PDB entry 7R5S | electron microscopy, 2.83 A resolution | chains L and N of the 17 polymer chains in the assembly

[Chain L]
Protein: Centromere protein L
Organism: Homo sapiens
Reference sequence: Q8N0S6 (CENPL_HUMAN); numbering as in UniProt (aligned over 1-344)
Sequence (344 residues; row label = number of the first residue in the row):
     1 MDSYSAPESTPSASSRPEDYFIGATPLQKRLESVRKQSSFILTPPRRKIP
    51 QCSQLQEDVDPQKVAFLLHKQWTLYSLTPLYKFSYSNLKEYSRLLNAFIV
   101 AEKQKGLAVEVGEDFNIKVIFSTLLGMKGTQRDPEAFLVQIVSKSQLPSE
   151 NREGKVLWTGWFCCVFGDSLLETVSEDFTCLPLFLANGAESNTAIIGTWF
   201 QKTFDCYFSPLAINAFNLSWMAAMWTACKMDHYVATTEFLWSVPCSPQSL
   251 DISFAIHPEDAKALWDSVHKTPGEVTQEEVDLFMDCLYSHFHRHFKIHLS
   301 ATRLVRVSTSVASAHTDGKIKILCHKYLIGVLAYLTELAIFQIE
Unresolved in the structure: 1-25, 146-152
UniProt features mapped onto this chain:
  - modified residue: Ser39 (Phosphoserine), Thr43 (Phosphothreonine), Ser53 (Phosphoserine)

[Chain N]
Protein: Centromere protein N
Organism: Homo sapiens
Reference sequence: Q96H22 (CENPN_HUMAN); residue numbers follow UniProt; this construct covers 1-339
Sequence (339 residues; numbered 1 to 339; the number before each row is that of its first residue):
     1 MDETVAEFIKRTILKIPMNELTTILKAWDFLSENQLQTVNFRQRKESVVQ
    51 HLIHLCEEKRASISDAALLDIIYMQFHQHQKVWEVFQMSKGPGEDVDLFD
   101 MKQFKNSFKKILQRALKNVTVSFRETEENAVWIRIAWGTQYTKPNQYKPT
   151 YVVYYSQTPYAFTSSSMLRRNTPLLGQALTIASKHHQIVKMDLRSRYLDS
   201 LKAIVFKQYNQTFETHNSTTPLQERSLGLDINMDSRIIHENIVEKERVQR
   251 ITQETFGDYPQPQLEFAQYKLETKFKSGLNGSILAEREEPLRCLIKFSSP
   301 HLLEALKSLAPAGIADAPLSPLLTCIPNKRMNYFKIRDK
Unresolved in the structure: 1, 218-232, 278-281, 339
UniProt features mapped onto this chain:
  - modified residue (Phosphoserine): Ser226, Ser235, Ser282
  - mutagenesis: Arg11 (R11A: Decreases the binding to centromeres), Arg196 (R196A: Decreases the binding to centromeres)

[Interface between chain L and chain N]
Residue-residue contacts - 52 pairs, chain L then chain N:
  Val243(L) - Leu309(N)  hydrophobic
  Val243(L) - Ile314(N)  hydrophobic
  Pro244(L) - Ile314(N)
  Gln248(L) - Glu304(N)
  Gln248(L) - Ala305(N)
  Gln248(L) - Ser308(N)
  Ser249(L) - Ser299(N)  hydrogen bond (backbone-side chain)
  Ser249(L) - Pro300(N)
  Ser249(L) - Ala305(N)
  Leu250(L) - Ser298(N)
  Leu250(L) - Ser299(N)
  Leu250(L) - Leu302(N)  hydrophobic
  Leu250(L) - Leu306(N)  hydrophobic
  Asp251(L) - Lys296(N)
  Asp251(L) - Phe297(N)
  Asp251(L) - Ser298(N)  hydrogen bond (backbone-backbone)
  Ile252(L) - Lys296(N)
  Ile252(L) - Phe297(N)  hydrophobic
  Ser253(L) - Ile295(N)
  Ser253(L) - Lys296(N)  hydrogen bond (backbone-backbone)
  Ala255(L) - Cys293(N)
  Ala255(L) - Leu294(N)  hydrogen bond (backbone-backbone)
  Ile256(L) - Arg292(N)
  His257(L) - Arg292(N)
  Asp260(L) - Arg287(N)  salt bridge
  Asp260(L) - Leu291(N)
  Asp260(L) - Arg292(N)  salt bridge
  Ala263(L) - Arg287(N)
  Leu264(L) - Leu284(N)  hydrophobic
  Ser267(L) - Ile283(N)
  Ser267(L) - Leu284(N)
  Cys286(L) - Phe275(N)
  His290(L) - Phe275(N)
  His290(L) - Leu291(N)
  Phe291(L) - Ile295(N)  hydrophobic
  His292(L) - Asp316(N)  salt bridge
  Arg293(L) - Thr273(N)
  Arg293(L) - Lys274(N)  hydrogen bond (side chain-backbone)
  Arg293(L) - Lys276(N)
  His294(L) - Thr273(N)  hydrogen bond
  His294(L) - Ser320(N)  hydrogen bond (backbone-side chain)
  Phe295(L) - Tyr269(N)  hydrophobic
  Phe295(L) - Ile295(N)  hydrophobic
  Phe295(L) - Phe297(N)  hydrophobic
  Phe295(L) - Ser320(N)
  Phe295(L) - Leu323(N)  hydrophobic
  Lys296(L) - Ala315(N)
  Lys296(L) - Asp316(N)  hydrogen bond (backbone-backbone)
  Ile297(L) - Ile314(N)
  Ile297(L) - Leu323(N)  hydrophobic
  His298(L) - Ile314(N)  hydrogen bond (backbone-backbone)
  His298(L) - Asp316(N)  salt bridge
Also at the interface, not in a pair above, chain L (29 interface residues in all): Phe254, Val268, Ser289, Ala301
Also at the interface, not in a pair above, chain N (35 interface residues in all): Leu271, Ser277, Pro290, Pro318, Leu319, Leu322

[Summary]
29 residues of chain L face 35 of chain N across their interface; the contacts include 9 hydrogen bonds and 4
salt bridges. Polar contacts include Asp260(L)-Arg287(N), Asp260(L)-Arg292(N) and His292(L)-Asp316(N). From
UniProt: 2 mutagenesis sites on chain N.
Here chain L is Centromere protein L and chain N is Centromere protein N, both from Homo sapiens. Entry 7R5S
(Structure of the human CCAN bound to alpha satellite DNA) was determined by electron microscopy, deposited
together with 7PB4, 7PB8, 7PII, 7PKN, 7R5R, 7R5V, 7YWX and 7YYH.
